PDB entry 8FNM | electron microscopy, 2.80 A resolution | chains A and F of the 12 polymer chains in the assembly

== Chain A ==
Name: Lamina-associated polypeptide 2, isoforms beta/gamma, Integrase
Organism: Homo sapiens
Notes: EC 2.7.7.-, 3.1.-.-
Reference sequence: chimeric construct of P42167, P12497: residues -55 to -3 from P42167 (LAP2B_HUMAN) positions 48-100 (UniProt number = residue number + 103); residues 1-288 from P12497 positions 1148-1435 (UniProt number = residue number + 1147)
Sequence (364 residues; row label = number of the first residue in the row; numbers below 1 keep their minus sign (Gly-75 is residue -75)):
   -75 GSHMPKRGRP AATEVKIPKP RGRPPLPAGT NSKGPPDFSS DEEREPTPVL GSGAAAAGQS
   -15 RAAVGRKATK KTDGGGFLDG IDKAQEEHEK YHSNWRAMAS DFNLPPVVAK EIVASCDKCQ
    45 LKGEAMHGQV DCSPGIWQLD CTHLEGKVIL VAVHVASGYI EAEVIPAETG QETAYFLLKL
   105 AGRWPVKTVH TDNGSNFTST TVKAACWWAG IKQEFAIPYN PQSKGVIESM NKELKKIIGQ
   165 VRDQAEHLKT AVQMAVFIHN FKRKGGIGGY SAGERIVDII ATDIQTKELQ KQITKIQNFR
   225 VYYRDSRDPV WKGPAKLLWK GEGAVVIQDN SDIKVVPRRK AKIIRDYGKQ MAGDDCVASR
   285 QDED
Not modelled in the structure: -75 to 0, 229-235, 269-288
Construct notes: expression tag (-75 to -56); conflict Gly-54 (Asn49 in P42167), Gln-17 (Arg86 in P42167); linker (-2 to 0); engineered mutation Ala140 (Gly1287 in P12497), Lys148 (Gln1295 in P12497)
Curated features (UniProtKB/Swiss-Prot):
  - modified residue: Thr-46 (Phosphothreonine), Ser-44 (Phosphoserine), Ser-37 (Phosphoserine), Ser-36 (Phosphoserine), Thr-29 (Phosphothreonine), Ser-24 (Phosphoserine), Arg-15 (Omega-N-methylarginine)
  - zinc finger: Asp3 to Gln44 (Integrase-type)
  - DNA-binding region: Phe223 to Asp270 (Integrase-type)
  - binding site (Zn(2+)): His12, His16, Cys40, Cys43
  - binding site (Mg(2+)): Asp64, Asp116, Glu152
Metal / ion sites: Zn2+: His12, His16, Cys40, Cys43; Mg2+ site 1: Asp64, Asp116 (together with Dolutegravir); Mg2+ site 2: Asp64, Glu152 (together with Dolutegravir)
Small-molecule neighbours: Dolutegravir: Asp64, Cys65, Asp116, Asn117, Gly118, Tyr143, Pro145, Gln146, Lys148, Glu152, Asn155
From the paper describing this entry:
  - contacts within the chain: Lys148-Glu152 (salt bridge)
  - catalytic residues: Glu152 (citing earlier work)
  - mutagenesis - E138K: unchanged catalytic activity
  - mutagenesis - G140A (3- to 5-fold), Q148K (5- to 10-fold): decreased catalytic activity
  - mutagenesis - Q148K: decreased growth

== Chain F ==
Molecule: 25-nt DNA strand
Sequence (25 nucleotides; each row starts with the number of its first residue; numbers below 1 keep their minus sign (DA-3 is residue -3)):
    -3 AGCGTGGGCG GGAAAATCTC TAGCA
Not modelled in the structure: -3 to 4

== How chain A and chain F interact ==
Pairs across the interface (9; chain A residue first):
  Thr66(A) - DA21(F)  hydrogen bond to the phosphate
  His67(A) - DA21(F)  base contact
  Glu152(A) - DC20(F)  sugar contact
  Ser153(A) - DG19(F)  hydrogen bond to the base
  Ser153(A) - DC20(F)  base contact
  Asn155(A) - DC20(F)  phosphate contact
  Lys156(A) - DG19(F)  base contact
  Lys156(A) - DC20(F)  sugar contact
  Lys159(A) - DA21(F)  salt bridge to the phosphate
Also at the interface, not in a pair above, chain A (8 interface residues in all): Cys65
Also at the interface, not in a pair above, chain F (4 interface residues in all): DA18

== In short ==
The interface between chain A and chain F involves 8 residues on one side and 4 on the other, with 2 hydrogen
bonds and 1 salt bridge. Polar pairs include Ser153(A)-DG19(F), Thr66(A)-DA21(F) and Lys159(A)-DA21(F). Bound
to chain A: Dolutegravir. The paper reports the catalytic residue Glu152(A); G140A and Q148K of chain A reduce
catalytic activity.
Here chain A is Lamina-associated polypeptide 2, isoforms beta/gamma, Integrase (Homo sapiens) and chain F is
a 25-nt DNA strand. Entry 8FNM (Structure of G140A/Q148K HIV-1 intasome with Dolutegravir bound) was
determined by electron microscopy, deposited together with 8FND, 8FNG, 8FNH, 8FNJ, 8FNL, 8FNO, 8FNP and 8FNQ.
